5US2 - chains B and A of the 3 polymer chains in the assembly; structure by X-ray diffraction, 1.90 A resolution.

[Chain B]
Molecule: 6-nt RNA strand
Sequence (6 nucleotides; numbered 1 to 6; the number before each row is that of its first residue):
     1 UCGACA
Metal / ion sites: Mg2+ site 1: C5, A6 (shared with Asp71(A), Glu109(A), Asn132(A) of chain A); Mg2+ site 2: A6 (shared with Asp71(A), Asp192(A) of chain A)

[Chain A]
Molecule: Ribonuclease H
Organism: Bacillus halodurans
Notes: EC 3.1.26.4
UniProtKB: Q9KEI9 (RNH1_BACHD); numbering as in UniProt (aligned over 59-196)
Amino-acid sequence (142 residues; numbered 55 to 196; the number before each row is that of its first residue):
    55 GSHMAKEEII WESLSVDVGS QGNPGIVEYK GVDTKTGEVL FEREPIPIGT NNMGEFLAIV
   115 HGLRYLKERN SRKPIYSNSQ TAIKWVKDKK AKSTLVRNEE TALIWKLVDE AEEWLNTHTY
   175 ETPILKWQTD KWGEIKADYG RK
Not modelled in the structure: 55-61, 194-196
Construct notes: expression tag (55-58); engineered mutation Asn132 (Asp in Q9KEI9)
Metal / ion sites: Mg2+ site 1: Asp71, Glu109, Asn132 (shared with C5(B), A6(B) of chain B); Mg2+ site 2: Asp71, Asp192 (shared with A6(B) of chain B)
Curated features (UniProtKB/Swiss-Prot):
  - binding site (Mg(2+)): Asp71, Glu109, Asp192

[Interface between chain B and chain A]
Residue-residue contacts - 18 pairs, chain B then chain A:
  A4(B) with Asn132(A), hydrogen bond to the sugar; Ser133(A), sugar contact; Gln134(A), hydrogen bond to the sugar; Lys180(A), hydrogen bond to the phosphate
  C5(B) with Asn105(A), hydrogen bond to the base; Glu109(A), hydrogen bond to the sugar; Asn132(A), phosphate contact; Lys180(A), salt bridge to the phosphate; Trp181(A), phosphate contact; Thr183(A), hydrogen bond to the phosphate
  A6(B) with Asp71(A), phosphate contact; Val72(A), sugar contact; Gly73(A), phosphate contact; Ser74(A), hydrogen bond to the sugar; Asn77(A), sugar contact; Asn105(A), hydrogen bond to the sugar; Glu109(A), sugar contact; Asn132(A), phosphate contact
Also at the interface, not in a pair above, chain B (4 interface residues in all): G3
Also at the interface, not in a pair above, chain A (17 interface residues in all): Gly76, Asn106, Asp184, Asp192

[Overview]
The interface between chain B and chain A involves 4 residues on one side and 17 on the other, with 8 hydrogen
bonds and 1 salt bridge. Polar contacts include C5(B)-Asn105(A), A4(B)-Asn132(A) and A4(B)-Gln134(A). UniProt
lists 3 Mg2+-binding residues on chain A.
Here chain B is a 6-nt RNA strand and chain A is Ribonuclease H (Bacillus halodurans). Entry 5US2 (2-Se-T2-DNA
and native RNA hybrid in complex with RNase H catalytic domain D132N mutant) was determined by X-ray
diffraction.
